PDB entry 5OV7 | X-ray diffraction, 2.40 A resolution | chains B and C of the 6 polymer chains in the assembly

== Chain B ==
Molecule: Tubulin beta-2B chain
From: Bos taurus
UniProt: Q6B856 (TBB2B_BOVIN); the author numbering skips numbers that UniProt does not, so the offset changes along the chain: 1-42 = UniProt 1-42; 45-360 = UniProt 43-358; 369-455 = UniProt 359-445
Amino-acid sequence (445 residues; each row starts with the number of its first residue; note: 10 numbers in that range are skipped by the numbering (no residue carries them; nothing is unmodelled there)):
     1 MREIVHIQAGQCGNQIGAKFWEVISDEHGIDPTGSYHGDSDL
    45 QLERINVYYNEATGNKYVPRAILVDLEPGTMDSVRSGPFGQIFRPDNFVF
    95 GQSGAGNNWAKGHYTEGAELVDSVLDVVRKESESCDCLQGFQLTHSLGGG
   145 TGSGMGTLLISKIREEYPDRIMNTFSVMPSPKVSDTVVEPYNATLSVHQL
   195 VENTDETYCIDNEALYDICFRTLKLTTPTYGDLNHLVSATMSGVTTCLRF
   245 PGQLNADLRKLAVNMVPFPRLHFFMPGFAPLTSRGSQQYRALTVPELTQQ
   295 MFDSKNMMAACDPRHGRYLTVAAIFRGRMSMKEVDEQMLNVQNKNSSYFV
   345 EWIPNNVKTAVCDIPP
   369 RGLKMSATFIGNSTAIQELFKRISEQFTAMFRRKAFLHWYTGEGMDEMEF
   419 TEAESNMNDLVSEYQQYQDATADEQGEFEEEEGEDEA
Unresolved in the structure: 278-285, 439-455
Ion coordination: Mg2+: Gln11 (together with GDP)
Ligand contacts:
  - 6FS (N-[2-methoxy-5-({[(E)-2-(2,4,6-trimethoxyphenyl)ethenyl]sulfonyl}methyl)phenyl]glycine): Gly237, Val238, Cys241, Leu242, Leu248, Asn249, Ala250, Asp251, Lys254, Leu255, Asn258, Met259, Thr314, Val315, Ala316, Ala317, Ile318, Asn349, Asn350, Val351, Lys352, Thr353, Ala354, Thr376, Phe377, Ile378
  - GDP (guanosine-5'-diphosphate): Gly10, Gln11, Cys12, Gln15, Ile16, Asp69, Asn101, Ser140, Gly142, Gly143, Gly144, Thr145, Gly146, Val171, Pro173, Val177, Asp179, Glu183, Asn206, Leu209, Tyr224, Leu227, Asn228
What the authors report for this chain:
  - binding site for 6FS: Leu242, Asn258, Asn349, Lys352

== Chain C ==
Molecule: Tubulin alpha-1B chain
From: Bos taurus
UniProt: P81947 (TBA1B_BOVIN); residue numbers follow UniProt; this construct covers 1-451
Amino-acid sequence (451 residues; each row starts with the number of its first residue):
     1 MRECISIHVGQAGVQIGNACWELYCLEHGIQPDGQMPSDKTIGGGDDSFN
    51 TFFSETGAGKHVPRAVFVDLEPTVIDEVRTGTYRQLFHPEQLITGKEDAA
   101 NNYARGHYTIGKEIIDLVLDRIRKLADQCTGLQGFLVFHSFGGGTGSGFT
   151 SLLMERLSVDYGKKSKLEFSIYPAPQVSTAVVEPYNSILTTHTTLEHSDC
   201 AFMVDNEAIYDICRRNLDIERPTYTNLNRLISQIVSSITASLRFDGALNV
   251 DLTEFQTNLVPYPRIHFPLATYAPVISAEKAYHEQLSVAEITNACFEPAN
   301 QMVKCDPRHGKYMACCLLYRGDVVPKDVNAAIATIKTKRSIQFVDWCPTG
   351 FKVGINYQPPTVVPGGDLAKVQRAVCMLSNTTAIAEAWARLDHKFDLMYA
   401 KRAFVHWYVGEGMEEGEFSEAREDMAALEKDYEEVGVDSVEGEGEEEGEE
   451 Y
Unresolved in the structure: 441-451
Ligand contacts:
  - 6FS (N-[2-methoxy-5-({[(E)-2-(2,4,6-trimethoxyphenyl)ethenyl]sulfonyl}methyl)phenyl]glycine): Ser178, Thr179, Ala180, Val181
  - GTP (guanosine-5'-triphosphate): Gly10, Gln11, Ala12, Gln15, Ile16, Asp69, Asp98, Ala99, Ala100, Asn101, Ser140, Gly142, Gly143, Gly144, Thr145, Gly146, Ile171, Pro173, Val177, Ser178, Thr179, Glu183, Asn206, Tyr224, Leu227, Asn228, Ile231
What the authors report for this chain:
  - binding site for 6FS: Ser178, Thr179

== Chain B / chain C interface ==
Pairs across the interface - 39 pairs, chain B then chain C:
  Glu71(B) with Arg2(C), salt bridge
  Gln96(B) with Met1(C); Arg2(C), hydrogen bond (backbone-side chain)
  Ser97(B) with Arg2(C), hydrogen bond (backbone-side chain)
  Asn101(B) with Glu254(C)
  Asp179(B) with Glu254(C); Lys352(C), hydrogen bond (backbone-side chain)
  Thr180(B) with Glu254(C); Asn258(C)
  Val181(B) with Asn258(C), hydrogen bond (backbone-side chain); Pro348(C), hydrophobic
  Thr220(B) with Lys326(C)
  Thr221(B) with Lys326(C); Asn329(C)
  Ala397(B) with Trp346(C)
  Met398(B) with Trp346(C)
  Arg400(B) with Ser439(C)
  Arg401(B) with Tyr262(C), hydrogen bond (backbone-side chain); Asp345(C), salt bridge; Trp346(C); Glu434(C), hydrogen bond (side chain-backbone); Val435(C); Val437(C), hydrogen bond (side chain-backbone); Asp438(C); Ser439(C), hydrogen bond
  Lys402(B) with Tyr262(C)
  Ala403(B) with Pro261(C); Tyr262(C); Trp346(C), hydrophobic
  Phe404(B) with Thr257(C); Asn258(C); Val260(C); Pro261(C), hydrogen bond (backbone-backbone)
  His406(B) with Val260(C), hydrogen bond (side chain-backbone); Pro261(C); Pro263(C)
  Trp407(B) with Gln256(C); Thr257(C), hydrogen bond (side chain-backbone); Val260(C), hydrogen bond (side chain-backbone)
Also at the interface, not in a pair above, chain B (22 interface residues in all): Gly98, Gly100, Val182, Leu405
Also at the interface, not in a pair above, chain C (22 interface residues in all): Pro325

== In short ==
The chain B/chain C interface involves 22 residues from each chain; the contacts include 12 hydrogen bonds and
2 salt bridges. Polar contacts include Glu71(B)-Arg2(C), Arg401(B)-Asp345(C) and Gln96(B)-Arg2(C). Chain B
binds GDP and compound 6FS. The paper reports a binding site for 6FS at Leu242(B), Asn258(B) and Ser178(C)
among others.
Here chain B is Tubulin beta-2B chain and chain C is Tubulin alpha-1B chain, both from Bos taurus. Entry 5OV7
(tubulin - rigosertib complex) was determined by X-ray diffraction.
